PDB entry 8KC7 | electron microscopy, 3.46 A resolution | chains B and G of the 6 polymer chains in the assembly

[Chain B]
Protein: Transcriptional regulatory protein SIN3
Source organism: Saccharomyces cerevisiae (strain ATCC 204508 / S288c)
UniProt: P22579 (SIN3_YEAST); residue numbers follow UniProt; this construct covers 215-1536
Amino-acid sequence (1371 residues; numbered 166 to 1536; the number before each row is that of its first residue):
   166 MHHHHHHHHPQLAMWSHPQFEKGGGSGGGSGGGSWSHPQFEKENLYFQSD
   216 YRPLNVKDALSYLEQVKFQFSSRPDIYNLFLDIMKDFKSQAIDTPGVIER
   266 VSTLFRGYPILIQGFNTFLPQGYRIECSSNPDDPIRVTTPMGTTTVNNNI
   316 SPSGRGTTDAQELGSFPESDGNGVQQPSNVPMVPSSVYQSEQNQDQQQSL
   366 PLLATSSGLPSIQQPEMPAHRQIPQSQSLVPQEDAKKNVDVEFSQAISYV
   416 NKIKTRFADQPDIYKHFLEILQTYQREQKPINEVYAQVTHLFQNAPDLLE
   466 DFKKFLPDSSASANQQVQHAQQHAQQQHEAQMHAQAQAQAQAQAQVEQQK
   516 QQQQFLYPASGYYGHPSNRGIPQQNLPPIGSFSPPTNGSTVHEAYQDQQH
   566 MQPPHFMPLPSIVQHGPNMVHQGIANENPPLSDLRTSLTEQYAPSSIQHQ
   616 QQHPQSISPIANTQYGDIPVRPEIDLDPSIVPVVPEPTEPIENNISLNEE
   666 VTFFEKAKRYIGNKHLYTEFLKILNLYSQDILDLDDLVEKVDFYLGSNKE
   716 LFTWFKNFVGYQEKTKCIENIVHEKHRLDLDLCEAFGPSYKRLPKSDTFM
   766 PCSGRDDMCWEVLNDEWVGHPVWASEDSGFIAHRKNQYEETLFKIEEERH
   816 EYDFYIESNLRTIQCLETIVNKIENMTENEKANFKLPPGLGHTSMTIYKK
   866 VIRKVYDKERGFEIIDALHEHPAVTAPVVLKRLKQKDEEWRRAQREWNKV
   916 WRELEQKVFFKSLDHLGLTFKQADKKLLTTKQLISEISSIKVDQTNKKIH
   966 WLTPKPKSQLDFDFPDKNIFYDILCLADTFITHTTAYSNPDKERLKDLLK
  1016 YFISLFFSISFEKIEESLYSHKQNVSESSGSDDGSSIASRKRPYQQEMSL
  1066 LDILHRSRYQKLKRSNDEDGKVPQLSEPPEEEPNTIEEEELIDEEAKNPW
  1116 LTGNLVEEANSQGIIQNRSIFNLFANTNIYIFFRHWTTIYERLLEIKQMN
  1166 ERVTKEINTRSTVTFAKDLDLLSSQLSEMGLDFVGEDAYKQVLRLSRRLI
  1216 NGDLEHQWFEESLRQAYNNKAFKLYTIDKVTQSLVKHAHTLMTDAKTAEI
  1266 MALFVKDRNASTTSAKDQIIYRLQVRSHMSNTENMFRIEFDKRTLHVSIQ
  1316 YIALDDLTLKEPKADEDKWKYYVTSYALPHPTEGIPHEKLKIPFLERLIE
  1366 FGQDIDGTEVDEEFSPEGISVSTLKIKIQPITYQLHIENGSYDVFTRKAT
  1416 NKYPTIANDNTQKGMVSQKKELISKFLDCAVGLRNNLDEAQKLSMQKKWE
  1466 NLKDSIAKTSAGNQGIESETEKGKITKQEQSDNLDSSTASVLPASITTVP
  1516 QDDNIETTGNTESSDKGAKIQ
Not modelled in the structure: 166-660, 728-749, 1032-1134, 1325-1536
Sequence notes: initiating methionine (166); expression tag (167-214)
Swiss-Prot annotation at these positions:
  - modified residue: Thr303 (Phosphothreonine), Thr304 (Phosphothreonine), Ser316 (Phosphoserine), Ser1046 (Phosphoserine)

[Chain G]
Protein: Transcriptional regulatory protein RCO1
Source organism: Saccharomyces cerevisiae (strain ATCC 204508 / S288c)
UniProt: Q04779 (RCO1_YEAST); numbering as in UniProt (aligned over 1-684)
Amino-acid sequence (733 residues; row label = number of the first residue in the row):
     1 MDTSKKDTTRSPSHSNSSSPSSSSLSSSSSKEKKRPKRLSSQNVNYDLKR
    51 RKIITSEGIERSFKNEHSNLAVEDNIPEEEPKELLEKDSKGNIIKLNEPS
   101 TISEDSKVSVTGLPLNKGPSEKIKRESLWNYRKNLGGQSNNSEMTLVPSK
   151 RFTQVPKNFQDLNRNDLKTFLTENMTEESNIRSTIGWNGDIINRTRDREP
   201 ESDRDNKKLSNIRTKIILSTNATYDSKSKLFGQNSIKSTSNASEKIFRDK
   251 NNSTIDFENEDFCSACNQSGSFLCCDTCPKSFHFLCLDPPIDPNNLPKGD
   301 WHCNECKFKIFINNSMATLKKIESNFIKQNNNVKIFAKLLFNIDSHNPKQ
   351 FQLPNYIKETFPAVKTGSRGQYSDENDKIPLTDRQLFNTSYGQSITKLDS
   401 YNPDTHIDSNSGKFLICYKCNQTRLGSWSHPENSRLIMTCDYCQTPWHLD
   451 CVPRASFKNLGSKWKCPLHSPTKVYKKIHHCQEDNSVNYKVWKKQRLINK
   501 KNQLYYEPLQKIGYQNNGNIQIIPTTSHTDYDFNQDFKITQIDENSIKYD
   551 FFDKIYKSKMVQKRKLFQFQESLIDKLVSNGSQNGNSEDNMVKDIASLIY
   601 FQVSNNDKSSNNKSASKSNNLRKLWDLKELTNVVVPNELDSIQFNDFSSD
   651 EIKHLLYLKKIIESKPKEELLKFLNIENPENQSEMHHHHHHHHPQLAMWS
   701 HPQFEKGGGSGGGSGGGSWSHPQFEKENLYFQS
Not modelled in the structure: 1-260, 295-297, 359-539, 580-733
Sequence notes: expression tag (685-733)
Swiss-Prot annotation at these positions:
  - zinc finger: Glu260 to Lys309 (PHD-type 1), Phe414 to Thr472 (PHD-type 2)
  - modified residue: Met1 (N-acetylmethionine), Ser68 (Phosphoserine), Ser683 (Phosphoserine)

[Chain B / chain G interface]
Pairs across the interface (7):
  Asn663(B) with Phe552(G)
  Glu665(B) with Ile555(G); Lys559(G), salt bridge
  Val666(B) with Lys548(G), hydrogen bond (backbone-side chain); Phe551(G), hydrophobic; Phe552(G), hydrophobic; Ile555(G), hydrophobic
Other interface residues (no listed pair), chain B (4 interface residues in all): Ser661

[Summary]
The interface between chain B and chain G involves 4 residues on one side and 5 on the other; the contacts
include 1 hydrogen bond and 1 salt bridge. Polar contacts include Glu665(B)-Lys559(G) and Val666(B)-Lys548(G).
Chain B is Transcriptional regulatory protein SIN3 and chain G is Transcriptional regulatory protein RCO1,
both from Saccharomyces cerevisiae (strain ATCC 204508 / S288c); the structure, Rpd3S histone deacetylase
complex, was determined by electron microscopy (same publication as 8KD2, 8KD3, 8KD4, 8KD5, 8KD6 and 8KD7).
